2F53 - chains A and B of the 5 polymer chains in the assembly; structure by X-ray diffraction, 2.10 A resolution.

Chain A:
Molecule: HLA class I histocompatibility antigen
Source organism: Homo sapiens
Notes: fragment: Extracellular domains alpha 1, alpha2 and alpha3, residues 25-299
Reference sequence: P01892 (1A02_HUMAN); residues 1-275 here correspond to UniProt positions 25-299 (UniProt number = residue number + 24)
Chain sequence (275 residues; numbered 1 to 275; the number before each row is that of its first residue):
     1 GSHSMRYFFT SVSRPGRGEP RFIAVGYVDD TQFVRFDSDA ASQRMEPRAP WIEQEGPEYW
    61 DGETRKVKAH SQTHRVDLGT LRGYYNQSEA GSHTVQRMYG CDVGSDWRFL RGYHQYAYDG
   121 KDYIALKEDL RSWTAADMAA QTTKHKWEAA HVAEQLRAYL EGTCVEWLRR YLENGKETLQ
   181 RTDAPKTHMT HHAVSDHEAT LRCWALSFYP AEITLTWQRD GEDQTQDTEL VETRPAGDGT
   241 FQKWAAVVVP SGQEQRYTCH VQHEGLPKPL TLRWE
Disulfides: Cys-101/Cys-164, Cys-203/Cys-259
Bound ions: Na+: Gln-155 (shared with 1 residue of chain C)
Reported in the primary citation:
  - conformationally variable residues (side-chain flip): Gln-155
  - binding site for Na+: Gln-155
  - Na+ coordination: Gln-155

Chain B:
Molecule: Beta-2-microglobulin
Source organism: Homo sapiens
Notes: fragment: Beta-2 Microglobulin, residues 21-119
Reference sequence: P61769 (B2MG_HUMAN); residues 1-99 here correspond to UniProt positions 21-119 (UniProt number = residue number + 20)
Chain sequence (100 residues; row label = number of the first residue in the row; numbering starts at 0):
     0 MIQRTPKIQV YSRHPAENGK SNFLNCYVSG FHPSDIEVDL LKNGERIEKV EHSDLSFSKD
    60 WSFYLLYYTE FTPTEKDEYA CRVNHVTLSQ PCIVKWDRDM
Differences from the reference sequence: cloning artifact (0); engineered mutation Cys-91 (Lys111 in P61769)
Curated features (UniProtKB/Swiss-Prot):
  - modified residue: Gln-2 (Pyrrolidone carboxylic acid)
  - glycosylation: Ile-1 (N-linked (Glc) (glycation) isoleucine), Lys-19 (N-linked (Glc) (glycation) lysine), Lys-41 (N-linked (Glc) (glycation) lysine), Lys-48 (N-linked (Glc) (glycation) lysine), Lys-58 (N-linked (Glc) (glycation) lysine), Lys-94 (N-linked (Glc) (glycation) lysine)
Disulfides: Cys-25/Cys-80

Chain A / chain B interface:
Residue-residue contacts - 50 pairs, chain A then chain B:
  Phe-8(A) with Ser-55(B); Phe-56(B), hydrophobic
  Phe-9(A) with Phe-56(B)
  Thr-10(A) with Phe-56(B); Phe-62(B)
  Val-12(A) with Ser-33(B)
  Val-25(A) with Leu-54(B)
  Tyr-27(A) with Ser-55(B), hydrogen bond; Tyr-63(B), hydrogen bond
  Gln-32(A) with Asp-53(B), hydrogen bond
  Arg-35(A) with Asp-53(B), salt bridge
  Arg-48(A) with Asp-53(B), salt bridge
  His-93(A) with Met-0(B)
  Thr-94(A) with His-31(B)
  Gln-96(A) with His-31(B); Phe-56(B); Trp-60(B), hydrogen bond (side chain-backbone); Phe-62(B)
  Arg-97(A) with Phe-56(B)
  Gln-115(A) with Trp-60(B)
  Tyr-116(A) with Trp-60(B)
  Ala-117(A) with Trp-60(B)
  Asp-119(A) with Met-0(B); His-31(B)
  Gly-120(A) with Arg-3(B), hydrogen bond (backbone-side chain); His-31(B), hydrogen bond (backbone-side chain); Trp-60(B)
  Asp-122(A) with Trp-60(B), hydrogen bond
  His-192(A) with Asp-98(B), salt bridge
  Arg-202(A) with Asp-98(B), hydrogen bond (side chain-backbone); Met-99(B)
  Trp-204(A) with Asp-98(B); Met-99(B)
  Glu-232(A) with Lys-6(B); Gln-8(B), hydrogen bond (backbone-side chain); Tyr-26(B), hydrogen bond; Ser-28(B), hydrogen bond
  Arg-234(A) with Gln-8(B), hydrogen bond; Tyr-10(B); Met-99(B), hydrogen bond (side chain-backbone)
  Pro-235(A) with Tyr-10(B), hydrogen bond (backbone-side chain); Tyr-26(B)
  Ala-236(A) with Arg-12(B); Asn-24(B)
  Gly-237(A) with Arg-12(B); Leu-65(B)
  Gln-242(A) with Tyr-10(B); Ser-11(B); Arg-12(B)
  Trp-244(A) with Met-99(B), hydrogen bond (side chain-backbone)
Other interface residues (no listed pair), chain A (37 interface residues in all): Ile-23, Ser-92, Met-98, Lys-121, Leu-206, Val-231, Thr-233, Asp-238
Other interface residues (no listed pair), chain B (26 interface residues in all): Ile-1, His-13, Pro-14, Asp-59

In short:
Chain A and chain B form an interface of 37 and 26 residues respectively; the contacts include 15 hydrogen
bonds and 3 salt bridges. Polar contacts include Arg-35(A)/Asp-53(B), Arg-48(A)/Asp-53(B) and
His-192(A)/Asp-98(B). From the paper: a binding site for Na+ at Gln-155(A); Na+ coordination by Gln-155(A).
Chain A is HLA class I histocompatibility antigen and chain B is Beta-2-microglobulin, both from Homo sapiens;
the structure, Directed Evolution of Human T-cell Receptor CDR2 residues by phage display dramatically
enhances affinity for cognate ..., was determined by X-ray diffraction, deposited together with 2F54.
